5JMD - chain A; structure by X-ray diffraction, 2.40 A resolution.

# Chain A
Molecule: Heparinase III protein
Organism: Bacteroides thetaiotaomicron
Reference sequence: Q89YS4 (Q89YS4_BACTN); residue numbers follow UniProt; this construct covers 23-666
Sequence (655 residues; each row starts with the number of its first residue):
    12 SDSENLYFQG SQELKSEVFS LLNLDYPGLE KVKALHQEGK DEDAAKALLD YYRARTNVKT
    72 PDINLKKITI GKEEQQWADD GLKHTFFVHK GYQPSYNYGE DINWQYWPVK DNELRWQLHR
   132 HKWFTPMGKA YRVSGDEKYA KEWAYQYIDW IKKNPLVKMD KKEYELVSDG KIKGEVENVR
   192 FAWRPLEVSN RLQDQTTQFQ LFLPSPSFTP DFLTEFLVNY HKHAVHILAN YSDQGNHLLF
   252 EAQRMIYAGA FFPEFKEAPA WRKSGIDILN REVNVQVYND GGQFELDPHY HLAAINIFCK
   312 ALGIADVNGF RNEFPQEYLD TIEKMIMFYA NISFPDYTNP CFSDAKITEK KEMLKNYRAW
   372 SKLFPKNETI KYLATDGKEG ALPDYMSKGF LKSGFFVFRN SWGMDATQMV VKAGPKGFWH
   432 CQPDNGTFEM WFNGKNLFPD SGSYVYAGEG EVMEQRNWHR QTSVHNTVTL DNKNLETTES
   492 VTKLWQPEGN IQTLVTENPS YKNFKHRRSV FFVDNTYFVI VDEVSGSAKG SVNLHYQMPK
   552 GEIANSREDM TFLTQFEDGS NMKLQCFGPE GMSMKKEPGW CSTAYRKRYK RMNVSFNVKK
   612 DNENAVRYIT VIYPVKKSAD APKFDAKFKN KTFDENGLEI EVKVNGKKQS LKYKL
Not modelled in the structure: 12-20
Sequence notes: expression tag (12-22)
Modified residues: K57 (N-dimethyl-lysine; MLY)
Metal / ion sites: Mg2+: Q433, D451

# Summary
Q433 and D451 form the Mg2+ site.
Chain A is Heparinase III protein (Bacteroides thetaiotaomicron); the structure, Heparinase III-BT4657 gene
product, Methylated Lysines, was determined by X-ray diffraction together with 5JMF from the same study.
